PDB entry 2FSY | X-ray diffraction, 3.80 A resolution | chains F and G of the 7 polymer chains in the assembly

# Chain F (and G)
Name: major capsid protein
From: Enterobacteria phage HK97
Notes: chain G of this document is another copy of the same molecule, construct and numbering; everything in this record applies to it too
UniProtKB: P49861 (COAT_BPHK7); residue numbers follow UniProt; this construct covers 104-385
Sequence (282 residues; numbered 104 to 385; the number before each row is that of its first residue):
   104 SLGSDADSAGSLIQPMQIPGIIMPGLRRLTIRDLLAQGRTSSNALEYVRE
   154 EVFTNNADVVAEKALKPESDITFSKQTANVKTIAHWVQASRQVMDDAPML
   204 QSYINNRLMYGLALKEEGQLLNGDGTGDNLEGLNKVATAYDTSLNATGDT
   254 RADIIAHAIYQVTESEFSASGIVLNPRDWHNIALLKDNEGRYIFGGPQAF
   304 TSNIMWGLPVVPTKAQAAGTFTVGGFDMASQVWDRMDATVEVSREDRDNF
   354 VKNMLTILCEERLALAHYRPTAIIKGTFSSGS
Disordered / not traced: 104-127, 384-385 (chain G: 104-127, 159-171, 384-385)
What the authors report for this chain:
  - conformationally variable residues (loop rearrangement, order/disorder transition): S104 to P127, Y150 to T180

# How chain F and chain G interact
Pairs across the interface (20; chain F residue first):
  R194(F) with E363(G), salt bridge
  Q195(F) with V183(G); D231(G); R365(G)
  D199(F) with S145(G); N146(G); R338(G), salt bridge; R365(G), salt bridge
  R347(F) with E344(G), salt bridge
  E348(F) with S346(G), hydrogen bond; E348(G)
  R350(F) with D349(G); R350(G)
  F353(F) with E344(G); S346(G); D349(G); T359(G); L361(G)
  V354(F) with W189(G)
  N356(F) with E363(G), hydrogen bond
Other interface residues (no listed pair), chain G (17 interface residues in all): T185, V345

# In short
9 residues of chain F and 17 residues of chain G are in contact; the contacts include 2 hydrogen bonds and 4
salt bridges. Among the polar pairs are R194(F)-E363(G), D199(F)-R338(G) and D199(F)-R365(G). From the paper:
conformational variability at S104(F) and Y150(F).
Chain F and chain G are both major capsid protein (Enterobacteria phage HK97); the structure, Bacteriophage
HK97 Pepsin-treated Expansion Intermediate IV, was determined by X-ray diffraction together with 2FRP, 2FS3,
2FT1 and 2FTE from the same study.
